Entry 7Q36 (X-ray diffraction, 2.60 A resolution); this record covers chain A.

== Chain A ==
Name: Sodium pumping rhodopsin
Organism: Dokdonia eikasta
UniProt: N0DKS8 (N0DKS8_9FLAO); residues 1-280 here = UniProt positions 1-280
Amino-acid sequence (280 residues; numbered 1 to 280; the number before each row is that of its first residue):
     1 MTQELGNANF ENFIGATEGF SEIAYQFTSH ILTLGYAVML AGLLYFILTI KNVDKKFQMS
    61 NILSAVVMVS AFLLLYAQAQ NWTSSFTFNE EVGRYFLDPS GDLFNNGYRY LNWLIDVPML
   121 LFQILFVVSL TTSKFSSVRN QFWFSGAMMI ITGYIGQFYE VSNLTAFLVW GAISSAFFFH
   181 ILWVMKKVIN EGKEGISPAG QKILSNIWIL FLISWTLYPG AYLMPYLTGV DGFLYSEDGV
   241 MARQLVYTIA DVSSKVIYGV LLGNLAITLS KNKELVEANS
Unresolved in the structure: 1, 274-280
Covalently attached groups: retinal (RET) linked to Lys-255
Ion coordination: Na+: Tyr-25, Thr-83, Phe-86
Ligand contacts:
  - krypton (KR), molecule 1: Phe-20, Ala-24, Tyr-25, Thr-28, Trp-82, Glu-237, Val-240, Met-241
  - krypton (KR), molecule 2: Phe-46, Ile-47, Ile-50, Asn-61, Ile-62, Ala-65
  - krypton (KR), molecule 3: Val-66, Val-69, Ser-70
  - krypton (KR), molecule 4: Leu-130, Ser-133, Val-138, Val-184, Lys-187, Val-188, Glu-191
  - krypton (KR), molecule 5: Gln-141, Phe-142, Ser-145, His-180, Ile-181, Val-184
  - krypton (KR), molecule 6: Ser-175, Phe-178, Phe-179, Pro-219
  - krypton (KR), molecule 7: Ile-249, Val-252, Ser-253, Ile-257
  - krypton / eicosane, molecule 1: Leu-168, Gly-171, Ala-172, Ser-175, Pro-219, Tyr-222, Leu-223
  - krypton / eicosane, molecule 2: Asn-206, Ile-209, Leu-210, Ile-213, Ser-214, Leu-217, Ile-249, Ser-253
  - eicosane (LFA), molecule 1: Leu-34, Val-38, Val-252, Val-256, Ile-257, Val-260, Leu-261, Asn-264
  - eicosane (LFA), molecule 2: Tyr-36, Tyr-76, Gln-80
  - eicosane (LFA), molecule 3: Ala-37, Val-38, Ala-41, Gly-42, Tyr-45, Val-256, Val-260, Asn-264
  - eicosane (LFA), molecule 4: Ala-41, Leu-44, Tyr-45, Leu-48, Thr-49, Asn-52
  - eicosane (LFA), molecule 5: Lys-56, Met-59, Phe-126
  - eicosane (LFA), molecule 6: Met-59, Leu-63, Val-66, Met-119
  - eicosane (LFA), molecule 7: Asn-105, Gly-107, Tyr-108, Tyr-110, Leu-111, Leu-114, Ile-150, Ile-151, Tyr-154
  - eicosane (LFA), molecule 8: Leu-114, Ile-115, Pro-118, Met-119, Phe-122, Trp-143
  - eicosane (LFA), molecule 9: Arg-139, Asn-140, Trp-143, Phe-144, Ala-147
  - eicosane (LFA), molecule 10: Gln-141, Phe-144, Ser-145, Ala-176, Phe-177, His-180
  - eicosane (LFA), molecule 11: Asn-163, Thr-165, Ala-166, Val-169, Trp-170, Ile-173
  - eicosane (LFA), molecule 12: Leu-164, Leu-168, Leu-223, Tyr-226, Gly-229, Val-230
  - eicosane (LFA), molecule 13: Leu-164, Thr-165, Leu-168
  - eicosane (LFA), molecule 14: Phe-178, Phe-179, Leu-182, Trp-183, Lys-186, Leu-212, Thr-216
  - eicosane (LFA), molecule 15: Asn-206, Ile-257, Leu-261
  - eicosane (LFA), molecule 16: Ile-213, Thr-216, Leu-217, Gly-220, Met-224
  - eicosane (LFA), molecule 17: Tyr-226, Leu-227, Thr-228, Gly-229
  - retinal (RET): Tyr-110, Trp-113, Asp-116, Val-117, Leu-120, Met-149, Ile-150, Gly-153, Gly-171, Ser-174, Ser-175, Phe-178, Trp-215, Tyr-218, Pro-219, Tyr-222, Asp-251, Ser-254

== Overview ==
Bound to chain A: 17 copies of eicosane, krypton / eicosane and 7 copies of krypton. Covalently linked
retinal: at Lys-255. Tyr-25, Thr-83 and Phe-86 coordinate Na+.
Chain A is Sodium pumping rhodopsin (Dokdonia eikasta); the structure, Crystal structure of KR2 sodium pump
rhodopsin pressurized with krypton, was determined by X-ray diffraction together with 7Q35, 7Q37 and 7Q38 from
the same study.
